8V2F - chain A; structure by X-ray diffraction, 2.09 A resolution.

# Chain A
Protein: Interleukin-1 receptor-associated kinase 4
Source organism: Homo sapiens
Notes: EC 2.7.11.1; fragment: kinase domain
UniProtKB: Q9NWZ3 (IRAK4_HUMAN); residue numbers follow UniProt; this construct covers 160-460
Amino-acid sequence (327 residues; each row starts with the number of its first residue):
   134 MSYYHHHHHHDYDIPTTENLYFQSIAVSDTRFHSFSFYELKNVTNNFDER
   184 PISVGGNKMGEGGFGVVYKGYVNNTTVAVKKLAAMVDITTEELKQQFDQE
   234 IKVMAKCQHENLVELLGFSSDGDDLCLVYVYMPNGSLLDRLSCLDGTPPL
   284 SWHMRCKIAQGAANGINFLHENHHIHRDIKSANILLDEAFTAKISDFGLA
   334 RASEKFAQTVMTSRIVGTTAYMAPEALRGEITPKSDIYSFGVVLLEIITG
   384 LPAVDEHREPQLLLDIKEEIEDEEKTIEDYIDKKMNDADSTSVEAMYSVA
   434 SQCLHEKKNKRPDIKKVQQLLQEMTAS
Unresolved in the structure: 134-162, 460
Modified positions: Thr342 (phosphothreonine; TPO); Thr345 (phosphothreonine; TPO); Ser346 (phosphoserine; SEP)
Construct notes: initiating methionine (134); expression tag (135-159)
Swiss-Prot annotation at these positions:
  - active site: Asp311 (Proton acceptor)
  - binding site (ATP): Met192 to Val200, Lys213, Lys313 to Asn316, Asp329
  - modified residue: Thr342 (Phosphothreonine), Thr345 (Phosphothreonine), Ser346 (Phosphoserine)
  - natural variant: Gly298 (G298D: In IMD67)
  - mutagenesis: Lys213 (K213A: Loss of kinase activity)

# Summary
UniProt lists active-site residue Asp311, 15 ATP-binding residues and one mutagenesis site.
Chain A is Interleukin-1 receptor-associated kinase 4 (Homo sapiens); the structure, Crystal structure of
IRAK4 kinase domain with compound 9, was determined by X-ray diffraction (same publication as 8V1O and 8V2L).
